PDB entry 3L3I | X-ray diffraction, 1.70 A resolution | chains A and B of the 3 polymer chains in the assembly

# Chain A
Protein: HLA class I histocompatibility antigen, B-44 alpha chain
Source organism: Homo sapiens
Notes: fragment: extracellular domain
UniProt: P30481 (1B44_HUMAN); residues 1-276 here correspond to UniProt positions 25-300 (UniProt number = residue number + 24)
Chain sequence (276 residues; each row starts with the number of its first residue):
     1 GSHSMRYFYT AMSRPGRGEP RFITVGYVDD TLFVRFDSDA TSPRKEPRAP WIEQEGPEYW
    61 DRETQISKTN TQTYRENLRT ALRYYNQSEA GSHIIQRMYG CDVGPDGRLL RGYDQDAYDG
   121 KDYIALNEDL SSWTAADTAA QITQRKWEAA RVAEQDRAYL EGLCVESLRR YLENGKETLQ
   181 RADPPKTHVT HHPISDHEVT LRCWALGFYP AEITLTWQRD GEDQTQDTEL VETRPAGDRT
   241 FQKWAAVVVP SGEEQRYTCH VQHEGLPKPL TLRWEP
Cystine bridges: Cys-101/Cys-164, Cys-203/Cys-259

# Chain B
Protein: Beta-2-microglobulin
Source organism: Homo sapiens
UniProt: P61769 (B2MG_HUMAN); residues 1-99 here correspond to UniProt positions 21-119 (UniProt number = residue number + 20)
Chain sequence (99 residues; each row starts with the number of its first residue):
     1 IQRTPKIQVY SRHPAENGKS NFLNCYVSGF HPSDIEVDLL KNGERIEKVE HSDLSFSKDW
    61 SFYLLYYTEF TPTEKDEYAC RVNHVTLSQP KIVKWDRDM
Cystine bridges: Cys-25/Cys-80
UniProt features mapped onto this chain:
  - modified residue: Gln-2 (Pyrrolidone carboxylic acid)
  - glycosylation: Ile-1 (N-linked (Glc) (glycation) isoleucine), Lys-19 (N-linked (Glc) (glycation) lysine), Lys-41 (N-linked (Glc) (glycation) lysine), Lys-48 (N-linked (Glc) (glycation) lysine), Lys-58 (N-linked (Glc) (glycation) lysine), Lys-91 (N-linked (Glc) (glycation) lysine), Lys-94 (N-linked (Glc) (glycation) lysine)

# Chain A / chain B interface
Pairs across the interface - 60 pairs, chain A then chain B:
  Phe-8(A) / Phe-56(B)  hydrophobic
  Tyr-9(A) / Phe-56(B)
  Thr-10(A) / Leu-54(B)
  Thr-10(A) / Phe-56(B)
  Thr-10(A) / Phe-62(B)
  Met-12(A) / Ser-33(B)
  Met-12(A) / Asp-34(B)
  Arg-17(A) / Asp-34(B)  salt bridge
  Val-25(A) / Asp-53(B)
  Val-25(A) / Leu-54(B)
  Val-25(A) / Ser-55(B)
  Tyr-27(A) / Ser-55(B)  hydrogen bond
  Tyr-27(A) / Tyr-63(B)  hydrogen bond
  Leu-32(A) / Asp-53(B)
  Arg-35(A) / Asp-53(B)  salt bridge
  Arg-48(A) / Asp-53(B)  salt bridge
  Ile-94(A) / Pro-32(B)  hydrophobic
  Ile-94(A) / Ser-33(B)
  Gln-96(A) / His-31(B)  hydrogen bond
  Gln-96(A) / Phe-56(B)
  Gln-96(A) / Trp-60(B)  hydrogen bond (side chain-backbone)
  Gln-96(A) / Phe-62(B)
  Arg-97(A) / Phe-56(B)
  Met-98(A) / Phe-56(B)  hydrophobic
  Met-98(A) / Lys-58(B)
  Met-98(A) / Trp-60(B)  hydrophobic
  Gln-115(A) / Trp-60(B)
  Asp-116(A) / Trp-60(B)
  Ala-117(A) / Trp-60(B)
  Asp-119(A) / His-31(B)
  Gly-120(A) / Arg-3(B)  hydrogen bond (backbone-side chain)
  Gly-120(A) / His-31(B)  hydrogen bond (backbone-side chain)
  Gly-120(A) / Trp-60(B)
  Asp-122(A) / Trp-60(B)  hydrogen bond
  Arg-202(A) / Asp-98(B)  hydrogen bond (side chain-backbone)
  Arg-202(A) / Met-99(B)  hydrogen bond
  Trp-204(A) / Asp-98(B)
  Trp-204(A) / Met-99(B)
  Val-231(A) / Gln-8(B)
  Glu-232(A) / Lys-6(B)  salt bridge
  Glu-232(A) / Gln-8(B)  hydrogen bond (backbone-side chain)
  Glu-232(A) / Tyr-26(B)
  Glu-232(A) / Ser-28(B)  hydrogen bond
  Thr-233(A) / Tyr-26(B)
  Arg-234(A) / Gln-8(B)  hydrogen bond
  Arg-234(A) / Tyr-10(B)
  Arg-234(A) / Tyr-26(B)
  Arg-234(A) / Met-99(B)  hydrogen bond (side chain-backbone)
  Pro-235(A) / Tyr-10(B)  hydrogen bond (backbone-side chain)
  Pro-235(A) / Asn-24(B)
  Pro-235(A) / Tyr-26(B)
  Pro-235(A) / Leu-65(B)  hydrophobic
  Ala-236(A) / Arg-12(B)  hydrogen bond (backbone-side chain)
  Ala-236(A) / Asn-24(B)  hydrogen bond (backbone-side chain)
  Gly-237(A) / Arg-12(B)  hydrogen bond (backbone-side chain)
  Asp-238(A) / Arg-12(B)
  Gln-242(A) / Tyr-10(B)
  Gln-242(A) / Ser-11(B)  hydrogen bond (side chain-backbone)
  Gln-242(A) / Arg-12(B)  hydrogen bond (side chain-backbone)
  Trp-244(A) / Met-99(B)  hydrogen bond (side chain-backbone)
Interface residues without a listed pair, chain A (35 interface residues in all): Ile-23, Lys-121, His-192
Interface residues without a listed pair, chain B (28 interface residues in all): Ile-1, His-13, Ser-57, Asp-59

# Overview
Chain A and chain B form an interface of 35 and 28 residues respectively; the contacts include 20 hydrogen
bonds and 4 salt bridges. Polar contacts include Arg-17(A)/Asp-34(B), Arg-35(A)/Asp-53(B) and
Arg-48(A)/Asp-53(B).
Chain A is HLA class I histocompatibility antigen, B-44 alpha chain and chain B is Beta-2-microglobulin, both
from Homo sapiens; the structure, Crystal structure of HLA-B*4402 in complex with the F7A mutant of a
self-peptide derived from DPA*0201, was determined by X-ray diffraction, deposited together with 3L3D, 3L3G,
3L3H, 3L3J and 3L3K.
